Entry 1MF2 (X-ray diffraction, 2.60 A resolution); this record covers chains L and M of the 4 polymer chains in the assembly.

[Chain L (and M)]
Molecule: Monoclonal antibody F11.2.32
Source organism: Mus musculus
Notes: fragment: fab fragment; antibody fragment or engineered binder; chain M of this document is another copy of the same molecule, construct and numbering; everything in this record applies to it too
Amino-acid sequence (215 residues; row label = number of the first residue in the row; a row labelled like 27A-27D holds insertion residues (27A, then the next letters in order)):
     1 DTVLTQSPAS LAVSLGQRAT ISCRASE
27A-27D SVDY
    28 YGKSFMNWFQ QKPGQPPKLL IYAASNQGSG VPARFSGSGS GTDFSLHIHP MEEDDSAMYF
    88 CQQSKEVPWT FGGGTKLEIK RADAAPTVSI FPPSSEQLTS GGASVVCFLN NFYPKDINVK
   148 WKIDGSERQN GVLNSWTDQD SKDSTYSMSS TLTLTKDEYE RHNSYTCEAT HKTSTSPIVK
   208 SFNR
Differences from the reference sequence: conflict Leu4 (Met in 600718), Arg18 (Ser in 600718), Ala19 (Val in 600718), Asp27C (Glu30 in 600718), Lys30 (Thr34 in 600718), Phe32 (Leu36 in 600718), Asn34 (Gln38 in 600718), Phe36 (Tyr40 in 600718), Ala50 (Gly54 in 600718), Gln54 (Val58 in 600718), Gly55 (Glu59 in 600718), His74 (Asn78 in 600718), Met78 (Val82 in 600718), Ser83 (Ile87 in 600718), Met85 (Ile89 in 600718), Lys92 (Arg96 in 600718), Glu93 (Lys97 in 600718), Trp96 (Ala100 in 600718), Gly100 (Ser104 in 600718)
Disulfides: Cys23-Cys88, Cys134-Cys194

[Chain L / chain M interface]
Residue-residue contacts (7; chain L residue first):
  Gln42(L) - Lys169(M)
  Pro59(L) - Glu79(M)
  Arg61(L) - Glu79(M)  salt bridge
  Glu79(L) - Pro59(M)
  Glu79(L) - Arg61(M)  salt bridge
  Asp81(L) - Asp81(M)
  Lys169(L) - Gln42(M)  hydrogen bond
Also at the interface, not in a pair above, chain L (8 interface residues in all): Gly57, Glu80
Also at the interface, not in a pair above, chain M (8 interface residues in all): Gly57, Glu80

[Summary]
The chain L/chain M interface involves 8 residues from each chain; the contacts include 1 hydrogen bond and 2
salt bridges. Polar contacts include Arg61(L)-Glu79(M) and Lys169(L)-Gln42(M).
Chain L and chain M are both Monoclonal antibody F11.2.32 (Mus musculus); the structure, Anti HIV1 protease
fab complex, was determined by X-ray diffraction together with 2HRP from the same study.
